Entry 5M7G (X-ray diffraction, 2.25 A resolution); this record covers chains B and F of the 6 polymer chains in the assembly.

Chain B:
Name: Tubulin beta-2B chain
Source organism: Bos taurus
UniProt: Q6B856 (TBB2B_BOVIN); the author numbering skips numbers that UniProt does not, so the offset changes along the chain: 1-42 = UniProt 1-42; 45-360 = UniProt 43-358; 369-455 = UniProt 359-445
Chain sequence (445 residues; each row starts with the number of its first residue; note: 10 numbers in that range are skipped by the numbering (no residue carries them; nothing is unmodelled there)):
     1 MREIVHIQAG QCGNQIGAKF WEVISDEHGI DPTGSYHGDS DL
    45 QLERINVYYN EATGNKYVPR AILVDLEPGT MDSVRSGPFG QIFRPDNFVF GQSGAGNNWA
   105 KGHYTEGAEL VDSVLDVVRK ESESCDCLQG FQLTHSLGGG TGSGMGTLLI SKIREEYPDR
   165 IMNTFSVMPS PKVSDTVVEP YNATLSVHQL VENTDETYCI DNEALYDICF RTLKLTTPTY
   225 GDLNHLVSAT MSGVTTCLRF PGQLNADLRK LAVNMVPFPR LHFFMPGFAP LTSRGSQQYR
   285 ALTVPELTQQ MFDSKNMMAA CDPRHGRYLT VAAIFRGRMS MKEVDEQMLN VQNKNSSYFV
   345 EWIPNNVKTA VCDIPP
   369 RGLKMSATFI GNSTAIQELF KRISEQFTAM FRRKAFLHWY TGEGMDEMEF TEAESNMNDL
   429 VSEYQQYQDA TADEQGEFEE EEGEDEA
Unresolved in the structure: 1, 276-281, 440-455
UniProt features mapped onto this chain:
  - motif: M1 to I4 (MREI motif)
  - binding site (GTP): Q11, E71, S140, G144, T145, G146, N206, N228
  - binding site (Mg(2+)): E71
  - modified residue: S40 (Phosphoserine), T57 (Phosphothreonine), K60 (N6-acetyllysine), S174 (Phosphoserine), T287 (Phosphothreonine), T292 (Phosphothreonine), R320 (Omega-N-methylarginine), E448 (5-glutamyl polyglutamate)
  - cross-link (Glycyl lysine isopeptide (Lys-Gly)): K60 (interchain with G-Cter in ubiquitin), K326 (interchain with G-Cter in ubiquitin)
Ion coordination: Mg2+: Q11 (together with GDP); Ca2+ near E113 (its only coordinating residue here)
Residues lining bound ligands:
  - mbt147 (FB7; 5-(2,6-dimorpholin-4-ylpyridin-4-yl)-4-(trifluoromethyl)pyridin-2-amine): Y202, V238, C241, L248, N249, A250, K254, L255, N258, M259, T314, V315, A316, I318, N349, N350, V351, K352, A354, I378
  - GDP (guanosine-5'-diphosphate): G10, Q11, C12, Q15, I16, D69, N101, S140, G142, G143, G144, T145, G146, S147, V171, P173, V177, D179, E183, N206, L209, Y224, L227, N228
Reported in the primary citation:
  - binding site for mbt147: E200, Y202, V238, C241, L248, A250, K254, A316, I318, K352, A354

Chain F:
Name: Tubulin-Tyrosine Ligase
Source organism: Gallus gallus
UniProt: E1BQ43 (E1BQ43_CHICK); residue numbers follow UniProt; this construct covers 1-378
Chain sequence (384 residues; numbered 1 to 384; the number before each row is that of its first residue):
     1 MYTFVVRDEN SSVYAEVSRL LLATGQWKRL RKDNPRFNLM LGERNRLPFG RLGHEPGLVQ
    61 LVNYYRGADK LCRKASLVKL IKTSPELSES CTWFPESYVI YPTNLKTPVA PAQNGIRHLI
   121 NNTRTDEREV FLAAYNRRRE GREGNVWIAK SSAGAKGEGI LISSEASELL DFIDEQGQVH
   181 VIQKYLEKPL LLEPGHRKFD IRSWVLVDHL YNIYLYREGV LRTSSEPYNS ANFQDKTCHL
   241 TNHCIQKEYS KNYGRYEEGN EMFFEEFNQY LMDALNTTLE NSILLQIKHI IRSCLMCIEP
   301 AISTKHLHYQ SFQLFGFDFM VDEELKVWLI EVNGAPACAQ KLYAELCQGI VDVAISSVFP
   361 LADTGQKTSQ PTSIFIKLHH HHHH
Unresolved in the structure: 103-124, 136-143, 175-178, 231-236, 247-249, 363-372, 380-384
Construct notes: expression tag (379-384)
Ion coordination: Mg2+: E331 (together with AMP-PCP)
Residues lining bound ligands: AMP-PCP (ACP; phosphomethylphosphonic acid adenylate ester): K74, P95, I148, K150, G154, Q183, K184, Y185, L186, K198, D200, R202, R222, H239, L240, T241, N242, D318, M320, I330, E331, N333

How chain B and chain F interact:
Contacting residue pairs - 9 pairs, chain B then chain F:
  L333(B) - R36(F)
  L333(B) - P56(F)
  L333(B) - G57(F)
  Q336(B) - R36(F)
  N337(B) - R36(F)  hydrogen bond
  N337(B) - L58(F)
  S340(B) - L30(F)
  N349(B) - E55(F)  hydrogen bond
  T439(B) - R31(F)
Also at the interface, not in a pair above, chain B (7 interface residues in all): E345
Also at the interface, not in a pair above, chain F (11 interface residues in all): M1, T3, D33, N34

Summary:
7 residues of chain B face 11 of chain F across their interface; the contacts include 2 hydrogen bonds. Polar
contacts include N337(B)-R36(F) and N349(B)-E55(F). Bound to chain B: mbt147 and GDP. Bound to chain F:
AMP-PCP. The paper reports a binding site for mbt147 at E200(B), Y202(B) and V238(B) among others.
Here chain B is Tubulin beta-2B chain (Bos taurus) and chain F is Tubulin-Tyrosine Ligase (Gallus gallus).
Entry 5M7G (Tubulin-MTD147 complex) was determined by X-ray diffraction, deposited together with 5M8D, 5JHA,
5JHB, 5M7E and 5M8G.
